Entry 7CKY (electron microscopy, 3.20 A resolution); this record covers chains A and N of the 5 polymer chains in the assembly.

== Chain A ==
Molecule: Guanine nucleotide-binding protein G(s) subunit alpha isoforms short
From: Homo sapiens
Reference sequence: P63092 (GNAS2_HUMAN); numbering as in UniProt (aligned over 1-394)
Sequence (394 residues; numbered 1 to 394; the number before each row is that of its first residue):
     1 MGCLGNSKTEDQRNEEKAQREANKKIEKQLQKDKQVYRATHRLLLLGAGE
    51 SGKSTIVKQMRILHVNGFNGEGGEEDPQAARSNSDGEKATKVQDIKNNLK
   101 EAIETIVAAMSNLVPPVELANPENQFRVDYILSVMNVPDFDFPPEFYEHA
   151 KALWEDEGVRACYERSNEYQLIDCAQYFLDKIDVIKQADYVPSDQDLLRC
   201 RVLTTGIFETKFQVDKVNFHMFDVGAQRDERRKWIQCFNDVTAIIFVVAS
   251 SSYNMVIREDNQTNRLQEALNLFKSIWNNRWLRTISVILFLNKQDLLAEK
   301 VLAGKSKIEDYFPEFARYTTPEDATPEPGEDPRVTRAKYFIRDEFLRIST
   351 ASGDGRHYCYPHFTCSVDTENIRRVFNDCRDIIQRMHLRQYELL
Disordered / not traced: 1-10, 64-204, 256-262
Sequence notes: engineered mutation Thr205 (Ser in P63092), Ala226 (Gly in P63092), Ser366 (Ala in P63092)

== Chain N ==
Molecule: Nanobody 35
From: Lama glama
Notes: antibody fragment or engineered binder
Sequence (156 residues; row label = number of the first residue in the row; numbers below 1 keep their minus sign (Met-21 is residue -21)):
   -21 MKYLLPTAAAGLLLLAAQPAMAQVQLQESGGGLVQPGGSLRLSCAASGFT
    29 FSNYKMNWVRQAPGKGLEWVSDISQSGASISYTGSVKGRFTISRDNAKNT
    79 LYLQMNSLKPEDTAVYYCARCPAPFTRDCFDVTSTTYAYRGQGTQVTVSS
   129 HHHHHH
Disordered / not traced: -21 to 0, 129-134
Disulfide bonds: Cys22-Cys96, Cys99-Cys107

== How chain A and chain N interact ==
Residue-residue contacts - 37 pairs, chain A then chain N:
  Arg228(A) - Thr114(N)
  Asp229(A) - Thr111(N)
  Asp229(A) - Ser112(N)
  Glu230(A) - Thr111(N)  hydrogen bond (backbone-side chain)
  Glu230(A) - Thr114(N)
  Glu230(A) - Tyr115(N)
  Glu230(A) - Ala116(N)
  Arg231(A) - Phe108(N)
  Arg232(A) - Pro100(N)
  Arg232(A) - Phe108(N)
  Arg232(A) - Tyr115(N)
  Ile235(A) - Phe108(N)  hydrophobic
  Thr263(A) - Lys43(N)
  Thr263(A) - Glu46(N)
  Asn264(A) - Thr61(N)  hydrogen bond
  Gln267(A) - Trp47(N)
  Gln267(A) - Thr61(N)
  Gln267(A) - Gly62(N)
  Glu268(A) - Leu45(N)
  Glu268(A) - Glu46(N)
  Glu268(A) - Trp47(N)  hydrogen bond (side chain-backbone)
  Glu268(A) - Val110(N)
  Asn271(A) - Trp47(N)
  Leu272(A) - Phe108(N)  hydrophobic
  Lys274(A) - Ser59(N)
  Ser275(A) - Asp106(N)
  Ser275(A) - Cys107(N)  hydrogen bond (side chain-backbone)
  Ser275(A) - Phe108(N)
  Asn278(A) - Arg105(N)
  Asn278(A) - Asp106(N)
  Asn279(A) - Asp106(N)
  Asn279(A) - Phe108(N)
  Arg280(A) - Asp106(N)
  Tyr311(A) - Gly62(N)
  Tyr311(A) - Ser63(N)
  Pro313(A) - Gly62(N)
  Pro313(A) - Lys65(N)
Also at the interface, not in a pair above, chain A (24 interface residues in all): Ile276, Arg283, Asp310, Phe312, Glu314
Also at the interface, not in a pair above, chain N (22 interface residues in all): Gly44, Tyr117

== In short ==
Chain A and chain N form an interface of 24 and 22 residues respectively; the contacts include 4 hydrogen
bonds. Polar contacts include Glu230(A)-Thr111(N), Asn264(A)-Thr61(N) and Glu268(A)-Trp47(N).
Chain A is Guanine nucleotide-binding protein G(s) subunit alpha isoforms short (Homo sapiens) and chain N is
Nanobody 35 (Lama glama); the structure, Cryo-EM structure of PW0464 bound dopamine receptor DRD1-Gs signaling
complex, was determined by electron microscopy, deposited together with 7CKW, 7CKX, 7CKZ and 7CRH.
